8YD4 - chains I and J of the 14 polymer chains in the assembly; structure by electron microscopy, 3.69 A resolution.

== Chain I (and J) ==
Name: ATP-dependent Clp protease proteolytic subunit 2
Organism: Mycobacterium tuberculosis H37Rv
Notes: EC 3.4.21.92; chain J of this document is another copy of the same molecule, construct and numbering; everything in this record applies to it too
UniProt: P9WPC3 (CLPP2_MYCTU); residues 1-214 here = UniProt positions 1-214
Chain sequence (214 residues; each row starts with the number of its first residue):
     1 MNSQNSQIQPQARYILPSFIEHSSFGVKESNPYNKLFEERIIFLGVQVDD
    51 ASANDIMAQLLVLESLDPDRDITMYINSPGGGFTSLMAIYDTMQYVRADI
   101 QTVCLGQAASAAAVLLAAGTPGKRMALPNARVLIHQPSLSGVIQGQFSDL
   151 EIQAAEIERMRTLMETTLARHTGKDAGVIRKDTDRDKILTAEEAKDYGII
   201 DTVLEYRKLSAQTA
Not modelled in the structure: 1-29, 139-147, 211-214
Curated features (UniProtKB/Swiss-Prot):
  - active site: Ser110 (Nucleophile), His135

== Chain I / chain J interface ==
Residue-residue contacts (42; chain I residue first):
  Phe37(I) with Lys35(J)
  Asp50(I) with Val46(J); Pro79(J)
  Asn54(I) with Tyr33(J), hydrogen bond (backbone-side chain); Phe43(J); Val46(J); Asn77(J), hydrogen bond
  Asp55(I) with Tyr33(J), hydrogen bond
  Met57(I) with Asn77(J)
  Ala58(I) with Leu36(J), hydrophobic
  Gln59(I) with Pro32(J)
  Leu61(I) with Tyr75(J), hydrophobic
  Val62(I) with Pro32(J); Lys35(J); Leu36(J), hydrophobic
  Met87(I) with Asn129(J); Arg131(J)
  Ala88(I) with Gly106(J)
  Tyr90(I) with Asn129(J)
  Asp91(I) with Leu127(J); Asn129(J); Tyr206(J)
  Thr92(I) with Leu127(J)
  Met93(I) with Lys208(J)
  Gln94(I) with Tyr206(J); Arg207(J); Lys208(J)
  Tyr95(I) with Leu204(J); Glu205(J); Arg207(J), hydrogen bond
  Val96(I) with Arg207(J); Lys208(J)
  Arg97(I) with Arg207(J); Leu209(J)
  Ala98(I) with Lys208(J), hydrogen bond (backbone-side chain)
  Asp99(I) with Lys208(J); Ser210(J), hydrogen bond
  Ile100(I) with Lys208(J)
  Thr120(I) with Ser210(J)
  Glu156(I) with Ile188(J)
  Arg159(I) with Arg131(J)
  Leu163(I) with Arg131(J)
Interface residues without a listed pair, chain I (30 interface residues in all): Ser65, Phe83, Thr84, Arg170
Interface residues without a listed pair, chain J (25 interface residues in all): Glu39, Leu44, Gly45, Gln107

== Overview ==
The interface between chain I and chain J involves 30 residues on one side and 25 on the other; the contacts
include 6 hydrogen bonds. Among the polar pairs are Asn54(I)-Tyr33(J), Asn54(I)-Asn77(J) and
Asp55(I)-Tyr33(J).
Both chains are ATP-dependent Clp protease proteolytic subunit 2 (Mycobacterium tuberculosis H37Rv). Entry
8YD4 (CryoEM structure of apo M. tuberculosis ClpP1P2) was determined by electron microscopy.
